PDB entry 1IRW | X-ray diffraction, 2.00 A resolution | chain A

[Chain A]
Molecule: Cytochrome C
Source organism: Saccharomyces cerevisiae
UniProtKB: P00044 (CYC1_YEAST); the author numbering skips numbers that UniProt does not, so the offset changes along the chain: -5 to -1 = UniProt 1-5; 1-103 = UniProt 6-108
Chain sequence (108 residues; each row starts with the number of its first residue; note: 1 number in that range is skipped by the numbering (no residue carries it; nothing is unmodelled there); numbers below 1 keep their minus sign (Thr-5 is residue -5)):
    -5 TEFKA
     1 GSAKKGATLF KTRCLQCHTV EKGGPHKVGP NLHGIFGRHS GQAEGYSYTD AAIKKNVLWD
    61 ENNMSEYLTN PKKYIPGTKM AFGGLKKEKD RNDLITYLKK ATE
Glycans and other covalent adducts: heme (HEM) linked to Cys14, Cys17
Modified / non-standard residues: Lys72 (n-trimethyllysine; M3L)
Construct notes: engineered mutation Ala52 (Asn57 in P00044), Thr102 (Cys107 in P00044); modified residue (72)
Ion coordination: heme Fe: His18, Met80
Residues lining bound ligands: heme (HEM): Arg13, Gln16, His18, Val28, Gly29, Pro30, Leu32, Ile35, His39, Ser40, Gly41, Gln42, Tyr46, Ser47, Tyr48, Thr49, Ala52, Trp59, Met64, Tyr67, Leu68, Thr78, Lys79, Met80, Ala81, Phe82, Leu94, Leu98

[Overview]
Heme is covalently linked to Cys14. His18 and Met80 coordinate a heme Fe ion.
Chain A is Cytochrome C (Saccharomyces cerevisiae); the structure, Cytochrome C isozyme 1, reduced, mutant
with asn 52 replaced by ala and cys 102 replaced ..., was determined by X-ray diffraction.
